Entry 3SGK (X-ray diffraction, 2.40 A resolution); this record covers chains A and B of the 3 polymer chains in the assembly.

[Chain A (and B)]
Molecule: Fc fragment
From: Homo sapiens
Notes: chain B of this document is another copy of the same molecule, construct and numbering; everything in this record applies to it too
UniProtKB: P01857 (IGHG1_HUMAN); residues 223-447 here correspond to UniProt positions 106-330 (UniProt number = residue number - 117)
Amino-acid sequence (225 residues; numbered 223 to 447; the number before each row is that of its first residue):
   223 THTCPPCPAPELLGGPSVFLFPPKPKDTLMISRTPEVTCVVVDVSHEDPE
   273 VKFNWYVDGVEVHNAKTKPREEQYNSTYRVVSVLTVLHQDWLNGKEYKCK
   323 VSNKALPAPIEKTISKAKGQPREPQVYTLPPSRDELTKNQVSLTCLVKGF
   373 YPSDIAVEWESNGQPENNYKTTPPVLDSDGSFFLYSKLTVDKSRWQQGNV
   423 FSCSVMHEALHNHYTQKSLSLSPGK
Unresolved in the structure: 223-235, 445-447 (chain B: 223-231, 444-447)
UniProt features mapped onto this chain:
  - glycosylation: Asn297 (N-linked (GlcNAc...) (complex) asparagine)
Disulfides: Cys261-Cys321, Cys367-Cys425
Covalent attachments: glycan linked to Asn297
Residues lining bound ligands: malonate ion (MLI): Leu251, Met252, Ile253, Asn434, His435
What the authors report for this chain:
  - post-translational modification sites: Asn297
  - binding site for alpha-D-mannopyranose: Gln295
  - binding site for beta-D-mannopyranose: Tyr296

[Chain A / chain B interface]
Residue-residue contacts (47; chain A residue first):
  Tyr349(A) - Ser354(B)
  Tyr349(A) - Asp356(B)
  Tyr349(A) - Glu357(B)
  Tyr349(A) - Lys360(B)
  Thr350(A) - Ser354(B)
  Leu351(A) - Leu351(B)  hydrophobic
  Leu351(A) - Pro352(B)
  Leu351(A) - Ser354(B)
  Leu351(A) - Thr366(B)
  Pro352(A) - Leu351(B)
  Ser354(A) - Tyr349(B)
  Ser354(A) - Thr350(B)
  Ser354(A) - Leu351(B)
  Asp356(A) - Tyr349(B)
  Asp356(A) - Lys439(B)  salt bridge
  Glu357(A) - Tyr349(B)
  Glu357(A) - Lys370(B)  salt bridge
  Lys360(A) - Gln347(B)
  Lys360(A) - Tyr349(B)
  Ser364(A) - Leu368(B)
  Ser364(A) - Lys370(B)
  Thr366(A) - Leu351(B)
  Thr366(A) - Tyr407(B)  hydrogen bond
  Leu368(A) - Ser364(B)
  Leu368(A) - Lys409(B)
  Lys370(A) - Glu357(B)  salt bridge
  Lys370(A) - Ser364(B)
  Asn390(A) - Ser400(B)  hydrogen bond
  Lys392(A) - Ser400(B)
  Lys392(A) - Phe405(B)
  Thr394(A) - Thr394(B)
  Thr394(A) - Val397(B)
  Thr394(A) - Phe405(B)
  Val397(A) - Thr393(B)
  Val397(A) - Thr394(B)
  Leu398(A) - Lys392(B)
  Asp399(A) - Lys392(B)
  Asp399(A) - Lys409(B)  salt bridge
  Phe405(A) - Lys392(B)
  Phe405(A) - Lys409(B)
  Tyr407(A) - Thr366(B)  hydrogen bond
  Tyr407(A) - Tyr407(B)  hydrophobic
  Tyr407(A) - Lys409(B)
  Lys409(A) - Asp399(B)  salt bridge
  Lys409(A) - Phe405(B)
  Lys409(A) - Tyr407(B)
  Lys439(A) - Asp356(B)  salt bridge
Interface residues without a listed pair, chain A (27 interface residues in all): Pro353, Thr393, Pro395, Ser400, Ser408
Interface residues without a listed pair, chain B (27 interface residues in all): Pro353, Pro395, Leu398, Ser408

[Summary]
The chain A/chain B interface involves 27 residues from each chain, with 3 hydrogen bonds and 6 salt bridges.
Polar pairs include Asp356(A)-Lys439(B), Glu357(A)-Lys370(B) and Asp399(A)-Lys409(B). Chain A binds malonate
ion. From the paper: a binding site for alpha-D-mannopyranose at Gln295(A); a binding site for
beta-D-mannopyranose at Tyr296(A).
Both chains are Fc fragment (Homo sapiens). Entry 3SGK (Unique carbohydrate/carbohydrate interactions are
required for high affinity binding of FcgIII and antibodies lacking core fucose) was determined by X-ray
diffraction, deposited together with 3SGJ.
